5VK6 - chains A and B of the 3 polymer chains in the assembly; structure by X-ray diffraction, 2.25 A resolution.

[Chain A]
Name: Antibody Heavy Chain
From: Mus musculus
Notes: antibody fragment or engineered binder
Chain sequence (219 residues; numbered 1 to 219; the number before each row is that of its first residue):
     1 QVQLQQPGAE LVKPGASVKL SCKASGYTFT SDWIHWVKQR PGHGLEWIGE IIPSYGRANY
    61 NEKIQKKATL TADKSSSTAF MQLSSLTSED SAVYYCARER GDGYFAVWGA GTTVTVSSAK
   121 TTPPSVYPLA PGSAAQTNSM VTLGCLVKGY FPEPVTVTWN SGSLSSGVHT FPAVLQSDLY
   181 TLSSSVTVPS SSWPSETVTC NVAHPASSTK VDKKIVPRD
Disulfides: Cys-22/Cys-96

[Chain B]
Name: Antibody Light Chain
From: Mus musculus
Notes: antibody fragment or engineered binder
Chain sequence (212 residues; row label = number of the first residue in the row):
     1 DILLTQSPAI LSVSPGERVS FSCRASQSIG TDIHWYQQRT NGSPRLLIKY ASESISGIPS
    61 RFSGSGSGTD FTLSINSVES EDIANYYCQQ SNRWPFTFGS GTKLEIKRAD AAPTVSIFPP
   121 SSEQLTSGGA SVVCFLNNFY PKDINVKWKI DGSERQNGVL NSWTDQDSKD STYSMSSTLT
   181 LTKDEYERHN SYTCEATHKT STSPIVKSFN RN
Disulfides: Cys-23/Cys-88, Cys-134/Cys-194

[Interface between chain A and chain B]
Pairs across the interface (73):
  His-35(A) with Phe-96(B)
  Gln-39(A) with Gln-38(B), hydrogen bond; Tyr-87(B), hydrogen bond
  His-43(A) with Tyr-87(B)
  Gly-44(A) with Tyr-87(B)
  Leu-45(A) with Pro-44(B), hydrophobic; Tyr-87(B); Phe-98(B)
  Trp-47(A) with Trp-94(B), hydrophobic; Pro-95(B), hydrophobic
  Glu-50(A) with Trp-94(B), hydrogen bond
  Asn-59(A) with Trp-94(B)
  Tyr-60(A) with Trp-94(B)
  Glu-62(A) with Asp-1(B); Pro-95(B)
  Tyr-95(A) with Gln-38(B), hydrogen bond; Gly-42(B), hydrogen bond (side chain-backbone); Ser-43(B)
  Glu-99(A) with Phe-96(B)
  Asp-102(A) with Tyr-50(B), hydrogen bond (backbone-side chain)
  Gly-103(A) with His-34(B); Gln-89(B), hydrogen bond (backbone-side chain); Ser-91(B); Phe-96(B)
  Tyr-104(A) with His-34(B); Tyr-36(B); Leu-46(B), hydrophobic; Lys-49(B), hydrogen bond; Gln-89(B)
  Phe-105(A) with Tyr-36(B), hydrogen bond (backbone-side chain); Leu-46(B); Gln-89(B); Phe-96(B), hydrophobic; Phe-98(B), hydrophobic
  Trp-108(A) with Tyr-36(B); Pro-44(B)
  Gly-109(A) with Ser-43(B), hydrogen bond (backbone-side chain)
  Ala-110(A) with Ser-43(B)
  Tyr-127(A) with Ser-121(B); Gln-124(B)
  Pro-128(A) with Ser-121(B); Glu-123(B)
  Leu-129(A) with Phe-118(B); Val-133(B), hydrophobic; Phe-135(B), hydrophobic
  Ala-130(A) with Phe-118(B)
  Thr-142(A) with Ser-116(B); Phe-118(B)
  Leu-146(A) with Gln-124(B); Ser-131(B)
  Val-168(A) with Lys-169(B), hydrogen bond (backbone-side chain)
  His-169(A) with Asn-137(B); Asn-138(B), hydrogen bond; Asp-167(B), salt bridge; Ser-174(B), hydrogen bond
  Phe-171(A) with Phe-135(B), hydrophobic; Asn-137(B); Ser-162(B); Thr-164(B); Ser-174(B); Met-175(B); Ser-176(B)
  Pro-172(A) with Ser-162(B), hydrogen bond (backbone-side chain); Trp-163(B)
  Val-174(A) with Leu-160(B), hydrophobic
  Gln-176(A) with Leu-160(B)
  Ser-183(A) with Phe-135(B)
  Ser-184(A) with Phe-135(B)
  Ser-185(A) with Phe-135(B); Asn-137(B), hydrogen bond
  Arg-218(A) with Pro-119(B), hydrogen bond (side chain-backbone); Pro-120(B), hydrogen bond (side chain-backbone); Ser-121(B)
Other interface residues (no listed pair), chain A (44 interface residues in all): Val-37, Ala-106, Pro-131, Gly-132, Leu-143, Gly-144, Lys-148, Ser-165, Thr-170
Other interface residues (no listed pair), chain B (39 interface residues in all): Thr-180

[In short]
The interface between chain A and chain B involves 44 residues on one side and 39 on the other; the contacts
include 17 hydrogen bonds and 1 salt bridge. Among the polar pairs are His-169(A)/Asp-167(B),
Gln-39(A)/Gln-38(B) and Gln-39(A)/Tyr-87(B).
Here chain A is Antibody Heavy Chain and chain B is Antibody Light Chain, both from Mus musculus. Entry 5VK6
(Open conformation of KcsA non-inactivating E71A mutant) was determined by X-ray diffraction together with
5VKE and 5VKH from the same study.
